PDB entry 8WT6 | electron microscopy, 2.50 A resolution | chains A and G of the 10 polymer chains in the assembly

== Chain A ==
Name: IS621 transposase
Organism: Escherichia coli
Reference sequence: A0A0E0Y1P1 (A0A0E0Y1P1_ECO1C); residues 1-326 here = UniProt positions 1-326
Sequence (328 residues; row label = number of the first residue in the row; numbers below 1 keep their minus sign (Gly-1 is residue -1)):
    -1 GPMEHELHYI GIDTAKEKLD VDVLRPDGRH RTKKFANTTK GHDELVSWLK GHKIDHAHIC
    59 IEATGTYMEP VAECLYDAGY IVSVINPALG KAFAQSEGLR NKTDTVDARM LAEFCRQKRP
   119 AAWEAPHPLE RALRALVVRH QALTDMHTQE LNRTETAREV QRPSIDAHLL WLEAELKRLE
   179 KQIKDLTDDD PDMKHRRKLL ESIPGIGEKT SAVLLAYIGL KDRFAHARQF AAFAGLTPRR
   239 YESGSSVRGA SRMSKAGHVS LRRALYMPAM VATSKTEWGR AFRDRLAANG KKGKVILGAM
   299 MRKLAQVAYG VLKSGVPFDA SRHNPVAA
Disordered / not traced: -1 to 3, 238-249, 322-326
Construct notes: expression tag (-1 to 0)
Bound ions: Mg2+: Asp11, Glu60 (shared with DT25(G), DA26(G) of chain G)
Reported in the primary citation:
  - catalytic residues: Asp11, Glu60, Asp102, Asp105, Ser241
  - binding site for target DNA (chain G): Gly63, Ser241, Tyr264, Met265, Met268
  - binding site for donor DNA: Gly63, Ser241, Tyr264, Met265, Met268
  - Mg2+ coordination: Asp11, Glu60
  - Mg2+ coordination through a water molecule: Thr12, Asp105
  - mutagenesis - D11A/E60A/D102A/D105A, S241A: abolished catalytic activity
  - binding site for bridge RNA: Ala61
  - binding site for bridge RNA: Arg27, His28, Thr30, Ala61
  - binding site for target DNA: Asn84
  - binding site for donor DNA: Asn84
  - conformationally variable residues (order/disorder transition): Ser241

== Chain G ==
Molecule: target DNA
Sequence (38 nucleotides; numbered 1 to 38; the number before each row is that of its first residue):
     1 GCCGGGTAAT ACCACCAAGT CTTCTACAGA TGAGCTCG
Disordered / not traced: 1-9, 20-21, 37-38
Bound ions: Mg2+: DT25, DA26 (shared with Asp11(A), Glu60(A) of chain A)

== Chain A / chain G interface ==
Contacting residue pairs - 30 pairs, chain A then chain G:
  Asp11(A) - DA26(G)  phosphate contact
  Thr12(A) - DA26(G)  phosphate contact
  Ala13(A) - DA26(G)  phosphate contact
  Ala13(A) - DC27(G)  phosphate contact
  Lys14(A) - DA26(G)  phosphate contact
  Lys14(A) - DC27(G)  hydrogen bond to the phosphate
  Lys14(A) - DA28(G)  salt bridge to the phosphate
  Glu60(A) - DT25(G)  phosphate contact
  Thr62(A) - DT25(G)  base contact
  Thr62(A) - DA26(G)  sugar contact
  Gly63(A) - DT25(G)  base contact
  Tyr65(A) - DA26(G)  sugar contact
  Tyr65(A) - DC27(G)  sugar contact
  Pro85(A) - DC24(G)  base contact
  Pro85(A) - DT25(G)  sugar contact
  Ala86(A) - DT23(G)  base contact
  Lys89(A) - DC24(G)  salt bridge to the phosphate
  Lys100(A) - DT25(G)  salt bridge to the phosphate
  Lys100(A) - DA26(G)  salt bridge to the phosphate
  Asp105(A) - DA26(G)  phosphate contact
  Ser252(A) - DT22(G)  sugar contact
  Lys253(A) - DT22(G)  salt bridge to the phosphate
  Ala254(A) - DT22(G)  base contact
  Tyr264(A) - DA17(G)  sugar contact
  Met268(A) - DC16(G)  sugar contact
  Met268(A) - DA17(G)  sugar contact
  Ser272(A) - DC16(G)  sugar contact
  Lys273(A) - DA14(G)  base contact
  Lys273(A) - DC15(G)  base contact
  Leu295(A) - DA17(G)  sugar contact
Other interface residues (no listed pair), chain A (27 interface residues in all): Ala61, Asp102, Gly255, Val269, Gly291, Lys292
Other interface residues (no listed pair), chain G (12 interface residues in all): DA18

== In short ==
Chain A and chain G form an interface of 27 and 12 residues respectively, with 1 hydrogen bond and 5 salt
bridges. Polar pairs include Lys14(A)-DC27(G), Lys14(A)-DA28(G) and Lys89(A)-DC24(G). The paper reports
catalytic residues Asp11(A), Glu60(A) and Asp102(A) among others; D11A/E60A/D102A/D105A and S241A of chain A
abolish catalytic activity.
Chain A is IS621 transposase (Escherichia coli) and chain G is target DNA; the structure, Cryo-EM structure of
the IS621 recombinase in complex with bridge RNA, donor DNA, and target DNA ..., was determined by electron
microscopy together with 8WT7, 8WT8 and 8WT9 from the same study.
